PDB entry 8PHK | electron microscopy, 3.10 A resolution | chains P and A of the 9 polymer chains in the assembly

== Chain P ==
Name: Transcription antitermination protein RfaH
Organism: Escherichia coli
UniProt: P0AFW0 (RFAH_ECOLI); numbering as in UniProt (aligned over 1-162)
Amino-acid sequence (164 residues; numbered -1 to 162; the number before each row is that of its first residue; numbers below 1 keep their minus sign (Gly-1 is residue -1)):
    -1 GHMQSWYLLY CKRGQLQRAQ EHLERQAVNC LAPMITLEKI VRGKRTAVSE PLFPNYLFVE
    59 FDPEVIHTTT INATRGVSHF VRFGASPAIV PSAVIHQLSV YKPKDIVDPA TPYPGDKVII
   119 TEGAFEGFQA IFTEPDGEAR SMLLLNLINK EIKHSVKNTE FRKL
Not modelled in the structure: -1 to 0
Construct notes: expression tag (-1 to 0)

== Chain A ==
Molecule: non-template DNA
Sequence (40 nucleotides; row label = number of the first residue in the row):
     1 CACCACCACG CGGGCGGTAG CGTGCTTTTT TCGATCTTCC
Not modelled in the structure: 1-2

== How chain P and chain A interact ==
Contacting residue pairs (21):
  Tyr8(P) - DG13(A)  hydrogen bond to the phosphate
  Cys9(P) - DG13(A)  phosphate contact
  Lys10(P) - DG17(A)  base contact
  Arg11(P) - DG10(A)  base contact
  Arg11(P) - DC11(A)  base contact
  Arg11(P) - DG12(A)  sugar contact
  His20(P) - DT18(A)  base contact
  Gln24(P) - DT18(A)  hydrogen bond to the base
  Thr67(P) - DA19(A)  phosphate contact
  Thr68(P) - DT18(A)  sugar contact
  Thr68(P) - DA19(A)  hydrogen bond to the phosphate
  Asn70(P) - DG17(A)  hydrogen bond to the base
  Ala71(P) - DG17(A)  base contact
  Ala71(P) - DT18(A)  sugar contact
  Thr72(P) - DT18(A)  base contact
  Arg73(P) - DG17(A)  base contact
  Arg73(P) - DT18(A)  salt bridge to the phosphate
  Gly74(P) - DG17(A)  hydrogen bond to the base
  Val75(P) - DG16(A)  base contact
  Val75(P) - DG17(A)  hydrogen bond to the base
  Ser76(P) - DG16(A)  base contact
Interface residues without a listed pair, chain P (17 interface residues in all): Arg16, Asn53

== Summary ==
The interface between chain P and chain A involves 17 residues on one side and 8 on the other; the contacts
include 6 hydrogen bonds and 1 salt bridge. Among the polar pairs are Gln24(P)-DT18(A), Asn70(P)-DG17(A) and
Gly74(P)-DG17(A).
Chain P is Transcription antitermination protein RfaH (Escherichia coli) and chain A is non-template DNA; the
structure, fully recruited RfaH bound to E. coli transcription complex paused at ops site, was determined by
electron microscopy together with 8PEN, 8PFG, 8PFJ, 8PH9, 8PIB, 8PID, 8PIL and 8PIM from the same study.
